Entry 6YLY (electron microscopy, 3.80 A resolution); this record covers chains A and 1 of the 49 polymer chains in the assembly.

# Chain A
Protein: 60S ribosomal protein L2-A
From: Saccharomyces cerevisiae
Reference sequence: P0CX45 (RL2A_YEAST); residue numbers follow UniProt; this construct covers 1-254
Sequence (254 residues; each row starts with the number of its first residue):
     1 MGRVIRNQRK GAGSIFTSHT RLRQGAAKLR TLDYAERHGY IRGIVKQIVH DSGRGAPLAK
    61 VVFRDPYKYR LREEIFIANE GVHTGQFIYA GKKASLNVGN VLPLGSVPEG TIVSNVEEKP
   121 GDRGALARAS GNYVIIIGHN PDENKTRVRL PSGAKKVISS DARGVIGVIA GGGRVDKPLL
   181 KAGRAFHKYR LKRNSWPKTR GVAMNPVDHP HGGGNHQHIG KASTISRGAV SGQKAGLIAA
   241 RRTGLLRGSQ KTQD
Unresolved in the structure: 1-19, 200-254

# Chain 1
Molecule: 25S rRNA
From: Saccharomyces cerevisiae
Sequence (3396 nucleotides; row label = number of the first residue in the row):
     1 GUUUGACCUC AAAUCAGGUA GGAGUACCCG CUGAACUUAA GCAUAUCAAU AAGCGGAGGA
    61 AAAGAAACCA ACCGGGAUUG CCUUAGUAAC GGCGAGUGAA GCGGCAAAAG CUCAAAUUUG
   121 AAAUCUGGUA CCUUCGGUGC CCGAGUUGUA AUUUGGAGAG GGCAACUUUG GGGCCGUUCC
   181 UUGUCUAUGU UCCUUGGAAC AGGACGUCAU AGAGGGUGAG AAUCCCGUGU GGCGAGGAGU
   241 GCGGUUCUUU GUAAAGUGCC UUCGAAGAGU CGAGUUGUUU GGGAAUGCAG CUCUAAGUGG
   301 GUGGUAAAUU CCAUCUAAAG CUAAAUAUUG GCGAGAGACC GAUAGCGAAC AAGUACAGUG
   361 AUGGAAAGAU GAAAAGAACU UUGAAAAGAG AGUGAAAAAG UACGUGAAAU UGUUGAAAGG
   421 GAAGGGCAUU UGAUCAGACA UGGUGUUUUG UGCCCUCUGC UCCUUGUGGG UAGGGGAAUC
   481 UCGCAUUUCA CUGGGCCAGC AUCAGUUUUG GUGGCAGGAU AAAUCCAUAG GAAUGUAGCU
   541 UGCCUCGGUA AGUAUUAUAG CCUGUGGGAA UACUGCCAGC UGGGACUGAG GACUGCGACG
   601 UAAGUCAAGG AUGCUGGCAU AAUGGUUAUA UGCCGCCCGU CUUGAAACAC GGACCAAGGA
   661 GUCUAACGUC UAUGCGAGUG UUUGGGUGUA AAACCCAUAC GCGUAAUGAA AGUGAACGUA
   721 GGUUGGGGCC UCGCAAGAGG UGCACAAUCG ACCGAUCCUG AUGUCUUCGG AUGGAUUUGA
   781 GUAAGAGCAU AGCUGUUGGG ACCCGAAAGA UGGUGAACUA UGCCUGAAUA GGGUGAAGCC
   841 AGAGGAAACU CUGGUGGAGG CUCGUAGCGG UUCUGACGUG CAAAUCGAUC GUCGAAUUUG
   901 GGUAUAGGGG CGAAAGACUA AUCGAACCAU CUAGUAGCUG GUUCCUGCCG AAGUUUCCCU
   961 CAGGAUAGCA GAAGCUCGUA UCAGUUUUAU GAGGUAAAGC GAAUGAUUAG AGGUUCCGGG
  1021 GUCGAAAUGA CCUUGACCUA UUCUCAAACU UUAAAUAUGU AAGAAGUCCU UGUUACUUAA
  1081 UUGAACGUGG ACAUUUGAAU GAAGAGCUUU UAGUGGGCCA UUUUUGGUAA GCAGAACUGG
  1141 CGAUGCGGGA UGAACCGAAC GUAGAGUUAA GGUGCCGGAA UACACGCUCA UCAGACACCA
  1201 CAAAAGGUGU UAGUUCAUCU AGACAGCCGG ACGGUGGCCA UGGAAGUCGG AAUCCGCUAA
  1261 GGAGUGUGUA ACAACUCACC GGCCGAAUGA ACUAGCCCUG AAAAUGGAUG GCGCUCAAGC
  1321 GUGUUACCUA UACUCUACCG UCAGGGUUGA UAUGAUGCCC UGACGAGUAG GCAGGCGUGG
  1381 AGGUCAGUGA CGAAGCCUAG ACCGUAAGGU CGGGUCGAAC GGCCUCUAGU GCAGAUCUUG
  1441 GUGGUAGUAG CAAAUAUUCA AAUGAGAACU UUGAAGACUG AAGUGGGGAA AGGUUCCACG
  1501 UCAACAGCAG UUGGACGUGG GUUAGUCGAU CCUAAGAGAU GGGGAAGCUC CGUUUCAAAG
  1561 GCCUGAUUUU AUGCAGGCCA CCAUCGAAAG GGAAUCCGGU UAAGAUUCCG GAACCUGGAU
  1621 AUGGAUUCUU CACGGUAACG UAACUGAAUG UGGAGACGUC GGCGCGAGCC CUGGGAGGAG
  1681 UUAUCUUUUC UUCUUAACAG CUUAUCACCC CGGAAUUGGU UUAUCCGGAG AUGGGGUCUU
  1741 AUGGCUGGAA GAGGCCAGCA CCUUUGCUGG CUCCGGUGCG CUUGUGACGG CCCGUGAAAA
  1801 UCCACAGGAA GGAAUAGUUU UCAUGCCAGG UCGUACUGAU AACCGCAGCA GGUCUCCAAG
  1861 GUGAACAGCC UCUAGUUGAU AGAAUAAUGU AGAUAAGGGA AGUCGGCAAA AUAGAUCCGU
  1921 AACUUCGGGA UAAGGAUUGG CUCUAAGGGU CGGGUAGUGA GGGCCUUGGU CAGACGCAGC
  1981 GGGCGUGCUU GUGGACUGCU UGGUGGGGCU UGCUCUGCUA GGCGGACUAC UUGCGUGCCU
  2041 UGUUGUAGAC GGCCUUGGUA GGUCUCUUGU AGACCGUCGC UUGCUACAAU UAACGAUCAA
  2101 CUUAGAACUG GUACGGACAA GGGGAAUCUG ACUGUCUAAU UAAAACAUAG CAUUGCGAUG
  2161 GUCAGAAAGU GAUGUUGACG CAAUGUGAUU UCUGCCCAGU GCUCUGAAUG UCAAAGUGAA
  2221 GAAAUUCAAC CAAGCGCGGG UAAACGGCGG GAGUAACUAU GACUCUCUUA AGGUAGCCAA
  2281 AUGCCUCGUC AUCUAAUUAG UGACGCGCAU GAAUGGAUUA ACGAGAUUCC CACUGUCCCU
  2341 AUCUACUAUC UAGCGAAACC ACAGCCAAGG GAACGGGCUU GGCAGAAUCA GCGGGGAAAG
  2401 AAGACCCUGU UGAGCUUGAC UCUAGUUUGA CAUUGUGAAG AGACAUAGAG GGUGUAGAAU
  2461 AAGUGGGAGC UUCGGCGCCA GUGAAAUACC ACUACCUUUA UAGUUUCUUU ACUUAUUCAA
  2521 UGAAGCGGAG CUGGAAUUCA UUUUCCACGU UCUAGCAUUC AAGGUCCCAU UCGGGGCUGA
  2581 UCCGGGUUGA AGACAUUGUC AGGUGGGGAG UUUGGCUGGG GCGGCACAUC UGUUAAACGA
  2641 UAACGCAGAU GUCCUAAGGG GGGCUCAUGG AGAACAGAAA UCUCCAGUAG AACAAAAGGG
  2701 UAAAAGCCCC CUUGAUUUUG AUUUUCAGUG UGAAUACAAA CCAUGAAAGU GUGGCCUAUC
  2761 GAUCCUUUAG UCCCUCGGAA UUUGAGGCUA GAGGUGCCAG AAAAGUUACC ACAGGGAUAA
  2821 CUGGCUUGUG GCAGUCAAGC GUUCAUAGCG ACAUUGCUUU UUGAUUCUUC GAUGUCGGCU
  2881 CUUCCUAUCA UACCGAAGCA GAAUUCGGUA AGCGUUGGAU UGUUCACCCA CUAAUAGGGA
  2941 ACGUGAGCUG GGUUUAGACC GUCGUGAGAC AGGUUAGUUU UACCCUACUG AUGAAUGUUA
  3001 CCGCAAUAGU AAUUGAACUU AGUACGAGAG GAACAGUUCA UUCGGAUAAU UGGUUUUUGC
  3061 GGCUGUCUGA UCAGGCAUUG CCGCGAAGCU ACCAUCCGCU GGAUUAUGGC UGAACGCCUC
  3121 UAAGUCAGAA UCCAUGCUAG AACGCGGUGA UUUCUUUGCU CCACACAAUA UAGAUGGAUA
  3181 CGAAUAAGGC GUCCUUGUGG CGUCGCUGAA CCAUAGCAGG CUAGCAACGG UGCACUUGGC
  3241 GGAAAGGCCU UGGGUGCUUG CUGGCGAAUU GCAAUGUCAU UUUGCGUGGG GAUAAAUCAU
  3301 UUGUAUACGA CUUAGAUGUA CAACGGGGUA UUGUAAGCAG UAGAGUAGCC UUGUUGUUAC
  3361 GAUCUGCUGA GAUUAAGCCU UUGUUGUCUG AUUUGU
Unresolved in the structure: 1-2, 441-493, 643-647, 994-1053, 1070-1089, 1567-1573, 1954-2092, 2192-2312, 2371-2375, 2398-2421, 2446-2500, 2607-2767, 2791-2818, 2941-2980

# Interface between chain A and chain 1
Residue-residue contacts (115; chain A residue first):
  Thr20(A) - U2175(1)  hydrogen bond to the base
  Arg21(A) - C824(1)  salt bridge to the phosphate
  Arg21(A) - U825(1)  salt bridge to the phosphate
  Leu22(A) - G1796(1)  sugar contact
  Leu22(A) - A1797(1)  phosphate contact
  Arg23(A) - G2174(1)  salt bridge to the phosphate
  Arg23(A) - U2175(1)  hydrogen bond to the base
  Gly25(A) - U2175(1)  hydrogen bond to the base
  Ala26(A) - U2175(1)  phosphate contact
  Ala26(A) - U2176(1)  phosphate contact
  Ala27(A) - U2176(1)  hydrogen bond to the phosphate
  Asp33(A) - A2524(1)  sugar contact
  Asp33(A) - G2525(1)  phosphate contact
  Tyr34(A) - G2525(1)  base contact
  Arg37(A) - G2525(1)  hydrogen bond to the phosphate
  Arg37(A) - C2526(1)  salt bridge to the phosphate
  His38(A) - C2526(1)  salt bridge to the phosphate
  Gly39(A) - U2550(1)  base contact
  Tyr40(A) - U2550(1)  stacking on the base
  Tyr40(A) - U2551(1)  hydrogen bond to the base
  His50(A) - G1794(1)  salt bridge to the phosphate
  His50(A) - U1795(1)  salt bridge to the phosphate
  Gly53(A) - U1795(1)  phosphate contact
  Arg54(A) - U2176(1)  salt bridge to the phosphate
  Arg54(A) - G2177(1)  salt bridge to the phosphate
  Arg64(A) - A2557(1)  base contact
  Asp65(A) - G2522(1)  base contact
  Tyr67(A) - A2524(1)  hydrogen bond to the sugar
  Tyr67(A) - G2525(1)  hydrogen bond to the base
  Lys68(A) - C1579(1)  salt bridge to the phosphate
  Lys68(A) - A1580(1)  salt bridge to the phosphate
  Tyr69(A) - G1650(1)  sugar contact
  Tyr69(A) - A2557(1)  hydrogen bond to the phosphate
  Tyr69(A) - U2558(1)  base contact
  Arg70(A) - A1580(1)  salt bridge to the phosphate
  Arg70(A) - G1650(1)  phosphate contact
  Arg70(A) - U1651(1)  phosphate contact
  Arg70(A) - G2522(1)  hydrogen bond to the base
  Leu71(A) - U1651(1)  phosphate contact
  Arg72(A) - G2522(1)  hydrogen bond to the base
  Thr84(A) - A2554(1)  base contact
  Gly85(A) - A2554(1)  phosphate contact
  Phe87(A) - U2553(1)  phosphate contact
  Phe87(A) - A2554(1)  sugar contact
  Phe87(A) - G2555(1)  phosphate contact
  Tyr89(A) - U2551(1)  stacking on the base
  Tyr89(A) - U2553(1)  hydrogen bond to the phosphate
  Lys93(A) - A2547(1)  phosphate contact
  Lys93(A) - C2548(1)  salt bridge to the phosphate
  Ala94(A) - U2551(1)  base contact
  Ser95(A) - U2551(1)  hydrogen bond to the base
  Glu118(A) - A2158(1)  hydrogen bond to the sugar
  Glu118(A) - G2177(1)  hydrogen bond to the base
  Lys119(A) - U2159(1)  salt bridge to the phosphate
  Ala125(A) - G2177(1)  hydrogen bond to the sugar
  Leu126(A) - G2157(1)  base contact
  Leu126(A) - G2177(1)  base contact
  Ala127(A) - G2177(1)  hydrogen bond to the sugar
  Ala127(A) - A2178(1)  hydrogen bond to the phosphate
  Arg128(A) - U2176(1)  salt bridge to the phosphate
  Arg128(A) - G2177(1)  salt bridge to the phosphate
  Arg128(A) - A2178(1)  hydrogen bond to the phosphate
  Ala129(A) - G2177(1)  phosphate contact
  Ala129(A) - A2178(1)  hydrogen bond to the phosphate
  Ser130(A) - C2179(1)  hydrogen bond to the sugar
  Gly131(A) - C2179(1)  hydrogen bond to the base
  Asn132(A) - A2178(1)  sugar contact
  Asn132(A) - C2179(1)  hydrogen bond to the phosphate
  Leu150(A) - G2157(1)  base contact
  Pro151(A) - G2157(1)  base contact
  Pro151(A) - A2178(1)  sugar contact
  Pro151(A) - C2179(1)  phosphate contact
  Ser152(A) - G2157(1)  hydrogen bond to the base
  Ser152(A) - A2178(1)  hydrogen bond to the sugar
  Lys156(A) - G2157(1)  hydrogen bond to the phosphate
  Lys156(A) - A2158(1)  salt bridge to the phosphate
  Gly172(A) - C2179(1)  base contact
  Gly173(A) - C2179(1)  hydrogen bond to the base
  Arg174(A) - C1793(1)  base contact
  Arg174(A) - C2179(1)  hydrogen bond to the sugar
  Arg174(A) - G2180(1)  salt bridge to the phosphate
  Val175(A) - C1793(1)  base contact
  Val175(A) - C2179(1)  hydrogen bond to the base
  Lys177(A) - C1793(1)  salt bridge to the phosphate
  Leu179(A) - C1793(1)  base contact
  Leu179(A) - A2149(1)  sugar contact
  Leu180(A) - A2149(1)  hydrogen bond to the sugar
  Lys181(A) - G860(1)  base contact
  Ala182(A) - G860(1)  hydrogen bond to the base
  Ala182(A) - A896(1)  base contact
  Ala182(A) - U2148(1)  sugar contact
  Gly183(A) - G860(1)  hydrogen bond to the base
  Gly183(A) - A896(1)  phosphate contact
  Arg184(A) - C1792(1)  hydrogen bond to the phosphate
  Arg184(A) - C1793(1)  salt bridge to the phosphate
  Phe186(A) - A896(1)  sugar contact
  His187(A) - A896(1)  salt bridge to the phosphate
  His187(A) - G1794(1)  stacking on the base
  Lys188(A) - C1793(1)  hydrogen bond to the base
  Arg190(A) - C823(1)  phosphate contact
  Leu191(A) - G1794(1)  phosphate contact
  Leu191(A) - U1795(1)  phosphate contact
  Arg193(A) - U2173(1)  sugar contact
  Arg193(A) - G2174(1)  salt bridge to the phosphate
  Arg193(A) - C2181(1)  salt bridge to the phosphate
  Arg193(A) - A2182(1)  salt bridge to the phosphate
  Asn194(A) - G822(1)  sugar contact
  Ser195(A) - A2182(1)  hydrogen bond to the phosphate
  Trp196(A) - A896(1)  base contact
  Trp196(A) - U2148(1)  sugar contact
  Trp196(A) - A2149(1)  hydrogen bond to the phosphate
  Pro197(A) - A2147(1)  sugar contact
  Lys198(A) - A2147(1)  phosphate contact
  Lys198(A) - U2148(1)  hydrogen bond to the phosphate
  Lys198(A) - A2183(1)  salt bridge to the phosphate
Other interface residues (no listed pair), chain A (79 interface residues in all): Gln24, Lys28, Ile41, Arg42, Ile44, Lys46, Asp51, Ser52, Ala154, Ala185, Lys192, Thr199
Other interface residues (no listed pair), chain 1 (53 interface residues in all): U897, G912, A913, A914, U1649, G2150, C2556

# In short
79 residues of chain A face 53 of chain 1 across their interface; the contacts include 37 hydrogen bonds, 25
salt bridges and 3 aromatic stacking contacts. Polar contacts include Thr20(A)-U2175(1), Arg23(A)-U2175(1) and
Gly25(A)-U2175(1).
Chain A is 60S ribosomal protein L2-A and chain 1 is 25S rRNA, both from Saccharomyces cerevisiae; the
structure, pre-60S State NE2 (TAP-Flag-Nop53), was determined by electron microscopy, deposited together with
6YLE, 6YLF and 6YLX.
